PDB entry 3ZLP | X-ray diffraction, 3.52 A resolution | chains E and F of the 10 polymer chains in the assembly

== Chain E (and F) ==
Molecule: Thioredoxin peroxidase
From: Schistosoma mansoni
Notes: EC 1.11.1.15; chain F of this document is another copy of the same molecule, construct and numbering; everything in this record applies to it too
UniProt: O97161 (O97161_SCHMA); residues 1-185 here = UniProt positions 1-185
Sequence (186 residues; row label = number of the first residue in the row; numbering starts at 0):
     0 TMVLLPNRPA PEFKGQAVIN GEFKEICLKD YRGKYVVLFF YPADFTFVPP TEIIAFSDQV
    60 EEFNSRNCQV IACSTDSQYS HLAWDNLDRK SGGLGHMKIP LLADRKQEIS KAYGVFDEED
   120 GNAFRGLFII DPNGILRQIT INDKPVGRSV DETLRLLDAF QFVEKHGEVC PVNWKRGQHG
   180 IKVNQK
Unresolved in the structure: 0-2, 165-185 (chain F: 0, 166-185)
Sequence notes: expression tag (0); engineered mutation Pro48 (Cys in O97161)

== Chain E / chain F interface ==
Pairs across the interface (59):
  Leu3(E) - Met1(F)  hydrogen bond (backbone-backbone)
  Leu3(E) - Val2(F)
  Leu4(E) - Gly113(F)
  Leu4(E) - Phe115(F)
  Leu4(E) - Phe123(F)  hydrophobic
  Leu4(E) - Ile140(F)  hydrophobic
  Pro5(E) - Phe123(F)
  Pro5(E) - Ile140(F)
  Pro5(E) - Asn141(F)
  Pro5(E) - Asp142(F)
  Asn6(E) - Asp116(F)
  Asn6(E) - Phe123(F)
  Arg7(E) - Asp116(F)  salt bridge
  Lys110(E) - Met1(F)
  Gly113(E) - Val2(F)
  Gly113(E) - Leu4(F)
  Val114(E) - Leu4(F)
  Asp116(E) - Arg7(F)  salt bridge
  Glu117(E) - Arg7(F)
  Glu118(E) - Arg7(F)  salt bridge
  Phe123(E) - Leu4(F)  hydrophobic
  Phe123(E) - Pro5(F)
  Phe123(E) - Arg7(F)
  Arg136(E) - Asp142(F)
  Gln137(E) - Thr139(F)
  Gln137(E) - Ile140(F)  hydrogen bond (side chain-backbone)
  Ile138(E) - Thr139(F)
  Ile138(E) - Ile140(F)  hydrogen bond (backbone-backbone)
  Thr139(E) - Gln137(F)
  Thr139(E) - Ile138(F)
  Thr139(E) - Thr139(F)
  Ile140(E) - Pro5(F)  hydrophobic
  Ile140(E) - Gln137(F)
  Ile140(E) - Ile138(F)  hydrogen bond (backbone-backbone)
  Asn141(E) - Pro5(F)
  Asn141(E) - Arg136(F)
  Asn141(E) - Gln137(F)
  Asn141(E) - Phe159(F)
  Asp142(E) - Asn6(F)
  Asp142(E) - Arg136(F)  salt bridge
  Asp142(E) - Phe159(F)
  Val145(E) - Ala158(F)  hydrophobic
  Val145(E) - Phe159(F)  hydrophobic
  Val145(E) - Val162(F)  hydrophobic
  Gly146(E) - Arg154(F)  hydrogen bond (backbone-side chain)
  Arg147(E) - Arg154(F)
  Ser148(E) - Glu151(F)
  Ser148(E) - Arg154(F)
  Glu151(E) - Ser148(F)
  Glu151(E) - Glu151(F)
  Arg154(E) - Gly146(F)  hydrogen bond (side chain-backbone)
  Arg154(E) - Arg147(F)
  Arg154(E) - Ser148(F)
  Leu155(E) - Asn141(F)
  Leu155(E) - Val145(F)  hydrophobic
  Ala158(E) - Val145(F)  hydrophobic
  Phe159(E) - Asp142(F)
  Phe159(E) - Val145(F)  hydrophobic
  Val162(E) - Pro144(F)  hydrophobic
Interface residues without a listed pair, chain E (30 interface residues in all): Ala111
Interface residues without a listed pair, chain F (29 interface residues in all): Val114, Leu135

== In short ==
30 residues of chain E face 29 of chain F across their interface; the contacts include 6 hydrogen bonds and 4
salt bridges. Polar contacts include Arg7(E)-Asp116(F), Glu118(E)-Arg7(F) and Asp142(E)-Arg136(F).
Chain E and chain F are both Thioredoxin peroxidase (Schistosoma mansoni); the structure, Crystal structure of
Schistosoma mansoni Peroxiredoxin 1 C48P mutant form with four decamers in the asymmetric ..., was determined
by X-ray diffraction, deposited together with 3ZL5.
